7XYA - chains T and G of the 10 polymer chains in the assembly; structure by electron microscopy, 3.30 A resolution.

[Chain T]
Molecule: template strand DNA
Sequence (62 nucleotides; numbered 0 to 61; the number before each row is that of its first residue; numbering starts at 0):
     0 GGCGGGCTTC GGCCAGAGGT CGAGGGTAAT AAGAGAATTT ATACCTTTAT CGTCCCATAG
    60 CG
Unresolved in the structure: 0-1, 60-61

[Chain G]
Molecule: AlpA
Source organism: Pseudomonas aeruginosa
Reference sequence: A0A2R3ITY7 (A0A2R3ITY7_PSEAI); residue numbers follow UniProt; this construct covers 1-176
Amino-acid sequence (176 residues; each row starts with the number of its first residue):
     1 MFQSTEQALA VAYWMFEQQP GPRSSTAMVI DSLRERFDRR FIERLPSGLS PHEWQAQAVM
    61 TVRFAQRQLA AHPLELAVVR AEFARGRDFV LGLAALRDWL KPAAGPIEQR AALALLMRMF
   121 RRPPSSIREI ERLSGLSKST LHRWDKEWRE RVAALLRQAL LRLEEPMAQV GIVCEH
Unresolved in the structure: 1-3, 37-46, 172-176
What the authors report for this chain:
  - binding site for nontemplate strand DNA: Ser-139, Thr-140

[Interface between chain T and chain G]
Pairs across the interface (4; chain T residue first):
  DC50(T) / Ser-126(G)  phosphate contact
  DC50(T) / Arg-128(G)  phosphate contact
  DG51(T) / Ile-127(G)  phosphate contact
  DC53(T) / Ser-139(G)  base contact
Also at the interface, not in a pair above, chain T (4 interface residues in all): DT52
Also at the interface, not in a pair above, chain G (5 interface residues in all): Lys-138

[Summary]
4 residues of chain T and 5 residues of chain G are in contact. From the paper: a binding site for nontemplate
strand DNA at Ser-139(G) and Thr-140(G).
Chain T is template strand DNA and chain G is AlpA (Pseudomonas aeruginosa); the structure, The cryo-EM
structure of an AlpA-loading complex, was determined by electron microscopy (same publication as 7XYB).
